Entry 2Y4U (X-ray diffraction, 3.20 A resolution); this record covers chain A.

== Chain A ==
Molecule: Dnaj homolog subfamily C member 3
From: Homo sapiens
Reference sequence: Q13217 (DNJC3_HUMAN); residue numbers follow UniProt; this construct covers 35-461
Sequence (450 residues; each row starts with the number of its first residue):
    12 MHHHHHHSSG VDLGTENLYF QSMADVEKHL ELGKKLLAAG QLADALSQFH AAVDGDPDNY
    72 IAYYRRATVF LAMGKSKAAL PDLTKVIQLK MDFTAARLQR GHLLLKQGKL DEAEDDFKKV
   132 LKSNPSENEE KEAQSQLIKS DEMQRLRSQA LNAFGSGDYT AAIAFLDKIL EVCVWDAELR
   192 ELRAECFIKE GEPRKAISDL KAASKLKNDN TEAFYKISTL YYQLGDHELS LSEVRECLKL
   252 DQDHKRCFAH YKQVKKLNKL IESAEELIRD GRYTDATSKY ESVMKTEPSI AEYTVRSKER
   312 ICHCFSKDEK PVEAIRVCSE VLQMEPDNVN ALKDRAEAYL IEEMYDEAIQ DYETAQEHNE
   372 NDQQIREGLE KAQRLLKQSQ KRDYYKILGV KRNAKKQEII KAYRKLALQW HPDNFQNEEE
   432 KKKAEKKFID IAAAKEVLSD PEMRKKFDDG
Unresolved in the structure: 12-31, 456-461
Sequence notes: expression tag (12-34)
Modified positions: Mse-12 (selenomethionine); Mse-34, Mse-84, Mse-102, Mse-154, Mse-295, Mse-335, Mse-355, Mse-454 (selenomethionine; parent Met)
Curated features (UniProtKB/Swiss-Prot):
  - region: Gln-375 to Arg-393 (Flexible linker)
  - modified residue: Ser-274 (Phosphoserine)
Disulfides: Cys-248/Cys-258, Cys-313/Cys-329

== Overview ==
Chain A is Dnaj homolog subfamily C member 3 (Homo sapiens); the structure, Crystal structure of human
P58(IPK) in space group P312, was determined by X-ray diffraction together with 2Y4T from the same study.
